8U2D - chain A; structure by X-ray diffraction, 1.95 A resolution.

Chain A:
Molecule: Tyrosine-protein kinase BTK
Source organism: Homo sapiens
Notes: EC 2.7.10.2
UniProtKB: Q06187 (BTK_HUMAN); numbering as in UniProt (aligned over 389-658)
Chain sequence (270 residues; row label = number of the first residue in the row):
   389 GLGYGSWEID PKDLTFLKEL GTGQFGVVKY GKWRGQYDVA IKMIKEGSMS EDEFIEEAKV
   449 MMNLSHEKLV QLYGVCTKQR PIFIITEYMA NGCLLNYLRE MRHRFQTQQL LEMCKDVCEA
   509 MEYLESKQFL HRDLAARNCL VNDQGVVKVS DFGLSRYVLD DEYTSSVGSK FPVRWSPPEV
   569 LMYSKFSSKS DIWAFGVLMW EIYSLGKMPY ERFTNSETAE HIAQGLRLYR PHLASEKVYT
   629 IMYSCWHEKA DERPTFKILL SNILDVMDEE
UniProt features mapped onto this chain:
  - motif: W581 to W588 (CAV1-binding)
  - active site: D521 (Proton acceptor)
  - binding site (ATP): L408 to V416, K430
  - binding site (clofedanol): T474 to M477, L542
  - binding site (dasatinib): T474 to M477
  - modified residue: Y551 (Phosphotyrosine), S604 (Phosphoserine), Y617 (Phosphotyrosine), S623 (Phosphoserine)
  - natural variant: L408 (L408P: In XLA), G414 (G414R: In XLA), Y418 (Y418H: In XLA), I429 (I429N: In XLA), K430 (K430E: In XLA; K430R: In XLA), E445 (E445D: In XLA), G462 (G462D: In XLA; G462V: In XLA), Y476 (Y476D: In XLA), M477 (M477R: In XLA), C481 (C481S: Found in patients with chronic lymphocytic leukemia; uncertain significance), C502 (C502F: In XLA; C502W: In XLA), C506 (C506R: In XLA; C506Y: In XLA), 36 further natural variant entries in UniProt
  - mutagenesis: Y551 (Y551F: Loss of phosphorylation of GTF2I), Y617 (Y617E: Defective in mediating calcium response)
Small-molecule neighbours: UQX ((3R)-2-[N-(1H-indazole-5-carbonyl)-3-methyl-D-phenylalanyl]-N-methyl-2,3,4,9-tetrahydro-1H-pyrido[3,4-b]indole-3-carboxamide): L408, G409, T410, G411, Q412, F413, G414, V415, V416, A428, K430, M431, I432, M437, I472, E475, Y476, M477, G480, R525, N526, L528, D539, L542

In short:
Chain A binds compound UQX. From UniProt: active-site residue D521, 10 ATP-binding residues, 5
clofedanol-binding residues and 4 dasatinib-binding residues.
Chain A is Tyrosine-protein kinase BTK (Homo sapiens); the structure, Bruton's tyrosine kinase in complex with
N-[(2R)-1-[(3R)-3-(methylcarbamoyl)-1H,2H,3H,4H,9H-pyrido[3,4-b]indol-2-yl]-3-(3-methylphenyl)-1-oxopropan-2-yl]-1H-indazole-5-carboxamide,
was determined by X-ray diffraction together with 8U2E from the same study.
